Entry 8J6K (X-ray diffraction, 3.12 A resolution); this record covers chains A and a of the 4 polymer chains in the assembly.

[Chain A]
Protein: Caspase-4 subunit p20
Organism: Homo sapiens
UniProtKB: P49662 (CASP4_HUMAN); residue numbers follow UniProt; this construct covers 102-270
Amino-acid sequence (169 residues; each row starts with the number of its first residue):
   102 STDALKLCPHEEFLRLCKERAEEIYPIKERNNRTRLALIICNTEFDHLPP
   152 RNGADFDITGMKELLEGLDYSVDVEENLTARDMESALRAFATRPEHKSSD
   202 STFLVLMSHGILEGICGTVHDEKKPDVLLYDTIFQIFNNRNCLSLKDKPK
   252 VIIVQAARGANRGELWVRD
Unresolved in the structure: 102-103, 270
Construct notes: engineered mutation A258 (Cys in P49662)
Curated features (UniProtKB/Swiss-Prot):
  - active site: H210
  - mutagenesis: R152 (R152A: Abolished ability to cleave IL18), I212 (I212D: Abolished ability to cleave IL18; when associated with D-261), A261 (A261D: Abolished ability to cleave IL18; when associated with D-212), W267 (W267L/N: Abolished interaction with Gasdermin-D (GSDMD) and ability to mediate its cleavage. Abolished binding to IL18 and ability to mediate its cleavage), R269 (R269D: Abolished binding to IL18 and ability to mediate its cleavage), D270 (D270A: Abolished autoprocessing and ability to form a heterotetramer composed of Caspase-4 subunit p10 and Caspase-4 subunit p20, preventing ability to cleave GSDMD and induce pyroptosis)

[Chain a]
Protein: Caspase-4 subunit p10
Organism: Homo sapiens
Notes: EC 3.4.22.57
UniProtKB: P49662 (CASP4_HUMAN); numbering as in UniProt (aligned over 290-377)
Amino-acid sequence (88 residues; row label = number of the first residue in the row):
   290 AVYKTHVEKDFIAFCSSTPHNVSWRDSTMGSIFITQLITCFQKYSWCCHL
   340 EEVFRKVQQSFETPRAKAQMPTIERLSMTRYFYLFPGN
Unresolved in the structure: 290
Curated features (UniProtKB/Swiss-Prot):
  - modified residue: R314 (Microbial infection: ADP-riboxanated arginine)
  - mutagenesis: V291 (V291N: Abolished interaction with Gasdermin-D (GSDMD) and ability to mediate its cleavage. Strongly decreased ability to cleave IL18), K293 (K293A: Strongly decreased ability to cleave IL18), R314 (R314A: Abolished ability to cleave Gasdermin-D (GSDMD). Abolished ability to cleave IL18), I321 (I321D: Abolished ability to cleave IL18), K356 (K356D: Abolished binding to IL18 and ability to mediate its cleavage)

[How chain A and chain a interact]
Pairs across the interface (124):
  D104(A) with Q331(a), hydrogen bond (backbone-side chain)
  A105(A) with Q331(a)
  L106(A) with F330(a); Q331(a); P375(a), hydrophobic
  K107(A) with Q331(a), hydrogen bond (backbone-backbone); W335(a); P375(a)
  L108(A) with W335(a); P375(a); G376(a)
  C109(A) with W335(a), hydrogen bond (side chain-backbone); P375(a), hydrogen bond (backbone-backbone); N377(a), hydrogen bond (backbone-side chain)
  H111(A) with N377(a), hydrogen bond
  F114(A) with F374(a), hydrophobic
  C118(A) with F374(a), hydrophobic
  R121(A) with Y372(a), hydrogen bond
  E123(A) with R369(a), hydrogen bond (backbone-side chain)
  E124(A) with R369(a); Y370(a), hydrogen bond (backbone-backbone)
  I125(A) with R369(a); Y370(a); Y372(a), hydrophobic
  Y126(A) with D299(a), hydrogen bond; M367(a); T368(a), hydrogen bond (side chain-backbone); R369(a); Y370(a), hydrogen bond (backbone-backbone)
  P127(A) with R369(a)
  I128(A) with F371(a), hydrophobic; Y372(a); F374(a), hydrophobic
  R131(A) with N377(a)
  R134(A) with N377(a), hydrogen bond (side chain-backbone)
  R136(A) with L373(a)
  R152(A) with R314(a)
  N153(A) with R314(a), hydrogen bond (backbone-side chain); D315(a); S316(a)
  G154(A) with D315(a); S316(a); G319(a)
  F157(A) with T317(a); M318(a)
  D158(A) with G319(a); S320(a), hydrogen bond; I323(a)
  G161(A) with I327(a)
  M162(A) with I323(a), hydrophobic; I327(a)
  L165(A) with I327(a), hydrophobic; F330(a), hydrophobic
  L169(A) with L373(a), hydrophobic
  Y171(A) with F371(a); L373(a)
  S202(A) with F371(a)
  F204(A) with L373(a), hydrophobic
  L213(A) with P308(a), hydrophobic; H309(a)
  D232(A) with R364(a), salt bridge
  F235(A) with E297(a); F300(a), hydrophobic; A302(a), hydrophobic; R364(a)
  F238(A) with F300(a)
  N239(A) with V296(a); F300(a)
  N240(A) with H295(a), hydrogen bond (side chain-backbone); V296(a), hydrogen bond (backbone-backbone)
  R241(A) with V296(a)
  K247(A) with Y292(a), hydrogen bond
  D248(A) with Y292(a); K298(a), salt bridge; D299(a)
  K249(A) with D299(a)
  P250(A) with D299(a); F371(a), hydrophobic
  K251(A) with K298(a); D299(a), hydrogen bond (backbone-backbone); F300(a); I301(a), hydrogen bond (backbone-backbone)
  V252(A) with I301(a); L339(a), hydrophobic
  I253(A) with I301(a), hydrogen bond (backbone-backbone); A302(a); F303(a), hydrogen bond (backbone-backbone)
  I254(A) with F303(a); F322(a), hydrophobic; L326(a), hydrophobic
  V255(A) with F303(a), hydrogen bond (backbone-backbone); C304(a); S305(a), hydrogen bond (backbone-backbone)
  Q256(A) with S305(a); S312(a), hydrogen bond; S320(a); F322(a)
  A257(A) with S305(a), hydrogen bond (backbone-side chain); S312(a), hydrogen bond (backbone-side chain)
  A258(A) with N310(a); V311(a), hydrophobic; S312(a), hydrogen bond (backbone-side chain)
  R259(A) with C304(a); S306(a), hydrogen bond (side chain-backbone); T307(a); P308(a); H309(a), hydrogen bond (backbone-backbone); N310(a), hydrogen bond (backbone-backbone); T361(a), hydrogen bond; E363(a), salt bridge
  G260(A) with H309(a); N310(a), hydrogen bond (backbone-backbone); V311(a)
  A261(A) with H309(a); V311(a)
  N262(A) with H309(a), hydrogen bond (backbone-backbone); N310(a); V311(a), hydrogen bond (backbone-backbone)
  R263(A) with K356(a); A357(a)
  G264(A) with N310(a), hydrogen bond (backbone-side chain); A357(a)
  E265(A) with K356(a); A357(a), hydrogen bond (side chain-backbone)
Also at the interface, not in a pair above, chain A (60 interface residues in all): L117, P151, A155
Also at the interface, not in a pair above, chain a (56 interface residues in all): T294, W313, S334, F343, A355, Q358

[Overview]
The interface between chain A and chain a involves 60 residues on one side and 56 on the other, with 37
hydrogen bonds and 3 salt bridges. Polar contacts include D232(A)-R364(a), D248(A)-K298(a) and
R259(A)-E363(a).
Here chain A is Caspase-4 subunit p20 and chain a is Caspase-4 subunit p10, both from Homo sapiens. Entry 8J6K
(Crystal structure of pro-interleukin-18 and caspase-4 complex) was determined by X-ray diffraction.
